1ZW5 - chain A; structure by X-ray diffraction, 2.30 A resolution.

Chain A:
Name: farnesyl diphosphate synthase
Organism: Homo sapiens
Notes: EC 2.5.1.10
Reference sequence: P14324 (FPPS_HUMAN); residues 15-367 here correspond to UniProt positions 1-353 (UniProt number = residue number - 14)
Chain sequence (355 residues; row label = number of the first residue in the row):
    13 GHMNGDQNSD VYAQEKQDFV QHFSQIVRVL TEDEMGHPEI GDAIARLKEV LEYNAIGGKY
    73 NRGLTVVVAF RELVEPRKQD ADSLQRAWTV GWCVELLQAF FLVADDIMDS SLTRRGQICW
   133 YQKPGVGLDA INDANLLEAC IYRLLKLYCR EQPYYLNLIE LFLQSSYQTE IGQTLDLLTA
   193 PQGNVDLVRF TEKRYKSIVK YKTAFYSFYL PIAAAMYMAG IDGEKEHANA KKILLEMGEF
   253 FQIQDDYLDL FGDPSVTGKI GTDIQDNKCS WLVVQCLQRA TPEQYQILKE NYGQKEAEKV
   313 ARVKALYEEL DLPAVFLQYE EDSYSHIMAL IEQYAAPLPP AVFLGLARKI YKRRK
Disordered / not traced: 13-26, 47-48
Construct notes: cloning artifact (13-14)
Metal / ion sites: Mg2+ site 1: D117, D121 (together with zoledronic acid); Mg2+ site 2: D257 (together with zoledronic acid)
Small-molecule neighbours:
  - 3-methylbut-3-enyl trihydrogen diphosphate (IPE): G70, K71, Y72, R74, Q110, L114, R126, R127, T215, Y218, S219, F253, Q254, D257, K271, R365
  - zoledronic acid (ZOL): L114, D117, D118, D121, R126, Q185, K214, T215, Y218, Q254, D257, D258, K271, D275
Curated features (UniProtKB/Swiss-Prot):
  - binding site (isopentenyl diphosphate): Q176
  - binding site (dimethylallyl diphosphate): K280
  - modified residue: K367 (N6-acetyllysine)
From the paper describing this entry:
  - binding site for zoledronic acid: L114, K214, T215, Y218, K271
  - conformationally variable residues (order/disorder transition): K364 to K367
  - binding site for 3-methylbut-3-enyl trihydrogen diphosphate: K71, R74, Q110, R127
  - contacts within the chain: R365-K367, K71-K367
  - catalytic residues: R126, K214, T215, K271 (proposed by the authors, not directly observed)

Overview:
Chain A binds 3-methylbut-3-enyl trihydrogen diphosphate and zoledronic acid. D117 and D121 form the Mg2+ site
1. From UniProt: isopentenyl diphosphate-binding residue Q176 and dimethylallyl diphosphate-binding residue
K280. From the paper: catalytic residues R126, K214 and T215 among others; a binding site for zoledronic acid
at L114, K214 and T215 among others.
Chain A is farnesyl diphosphate synthase (Homo sapiens); the structure, X-ray structure of Farnesyl
diphosphate synthase protein, was determined by X-ray diffraction, deposited together with 1YV5.
